Entry 7PEZ (electron microscopy, 7.90 A resolution (low resolution: residue-level contacts below are approximate; hydrogen-bond / salt-bridge calls are withheld)); this record covers chains e and J of the 11 polymer chains in the assembly.

[Chain e]
Molecule: Histone H2B type 1-K
Source organism: Homo sapiens
UniProt: O60814 (H2B1K_HUMAN); residues 0-125 here correspond to UniProt positions 1-126 (UniProt number = residue number + 1)
Chain sequence (126 residues; each row starts with the number of its first residue; numbering starts at 0):
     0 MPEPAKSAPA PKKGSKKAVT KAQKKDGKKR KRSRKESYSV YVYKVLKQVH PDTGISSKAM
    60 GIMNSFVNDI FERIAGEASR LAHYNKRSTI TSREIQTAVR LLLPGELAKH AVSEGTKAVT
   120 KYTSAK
Unresolved in the structure: 0-29, 125
Curated features (UniProtKB/Swiss-Prot):
  - modified residue: Pro1 (N-acetylproline), Glu2 (ADP-ribosyl glutamic acid), Lys5 (N6-(2-hydroxyisobutyryl)lysine), Ser6 (ADP-ribosylserine), Lys11 (N6-(beta-hydroxybutyryl)lysine), Lys12 (N6-(2-hydroxyisobutyryl)lysine), Ser14 (Phosphoserine), Lys15 (N6-acetyllysine), Lys16 (N6-(beta-hydroxybutyryl)lysine), Lys20 (N6-(2-hydroxyisobutyryl)lysine), Lys23 (N6-(2-hydroxyisobutyryl)lysine), Lys24 (N6-(2-hydroxyisobutyryl)lysine), Lys34 (N6-(2-hydroxyisobutyryl)lysine), Glu35 (PolyADP-ribosyl glutamic acid), Ser36 (Phosphoserine), Lys43 (N6-(2-hydroxyisobutyryl)lysine), Lys46 (N6-(2-hydroxyisobutyryl)lysine), Lys57 (N6,N6-dimethyllysine), Arg79 (Dimethylated arginine), Lys85 (N6,N6,N6-trimethyllysine) and 6 more in UniProt
  - glycosylation: Ser112 (O-linked (GlcNAc) serine)
  - cross-link (Glycyl lysine isopeptide (Lys-Gly)): Lys5 (interchain with G-Cter in SUMO2), Lys20 (interchain with G-Cter in SUMO2), Lys34 (interchain with G-Cter in ubiquitin), Lys120 (interchain with G-Cter in ubiquitin)

[Chain J]
Molecule: 182-nt DNA strand
Source organism: synthetic construct
Sequence (182 nucleotides; numbered 3 to 184; the number before each row is that of its first residue):
     3 CGGCACTGGA ACAGGATGTA TATATGTGAC ACGTGCCTGG AGACTAGGGA GTAATCCCCT
    63 TGGCGGTTAA AACGCGGGGG ACAGCGCGTA CGTGCGTTTA AGCGGTGCTA GAGCTGTCTA
   123 CGACCAATTG AGCGGCCTCG GCACCGGGAT TCTCCAGGGG ATCCGGATGC TCGGGTCCGG
   183 CA

[Chain e / chain J interface]
Pairs across the interface (17):
  Lys30(e) with DC116(J); DT117(J)
  Ser32(e) with DC116(J)
  Tyr42(e) with DA33(J); DC34(J)
  Gly53(e) with DA33(J)
  Ile54(e) with DC32(J); DA33(J)
  Ser55(e) with DC32(J)
  Ser56(e) with DC32(J)
  Lys85(e) with DA52(J)
  Arg86(e) with DA52(J); DG53(J)
  Ser87(e) with DG51(J); DA52(J)
  Thr88(e) with DG51(J); DA52(J)

[Summary]
Chain e and chain J form an interface of 11 and 8 residues respectively.
Here chain e is Histone H2B type 1-K (Homo sapiens) and chain J is a 182-nt DNA strand (synthetic construct).
Entry 7PEZ (Nucleosome 4 of the 4x177 nucleosome array containing H1) was determined by electron microscopy
(same publication as 7PET, 7PEU, 7PEV, 7PEW, 7PEX, 7PEY and 16 further entries).
